PDB entry 8QW2 | X-ray diffraction, 1.87 A resolution | chains A and D of the 6 polymer chains in the assembly

[Chain A (and D)]
Protein: Nucleoside diphosphate kinase 3
From: Homo sapiens
Notes: chain D of this document is another copy of the same molecule, construct and numbering; everything in this record applies to it too
UniProtKB: Q13232 (NDK3_HUMAN); numbering as in UniProt (aligned over 18-169)
Chain sequence (155 residues; numbered 15 to 169; the number before each row is that of its first residue):
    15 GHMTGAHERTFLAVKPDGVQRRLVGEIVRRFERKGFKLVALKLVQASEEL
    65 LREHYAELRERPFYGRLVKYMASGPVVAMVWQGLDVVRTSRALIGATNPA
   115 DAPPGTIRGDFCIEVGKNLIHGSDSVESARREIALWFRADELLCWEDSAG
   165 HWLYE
Disordered / not traced: 15-17
Sequence notes: expression tag (15-17)
Small-molecule neighbours: UDP (uridine-5'-diphosphate): Lys29, Tyr69, Leu72, Arg75, Phe77, Leu81, Arg105, Thr111, Arg122, Val129, Gly130, Asn132, His135
From the paper describing this entry:
  - binding site for UDP: Phe77
  - post-translational modification sites: His135
  - catalytic residues: His135 (proposed by the authors, not directly observed)

[Interface between chain A and chain D]
Contacting residue pairs (58):
  Val33(A) with Trp159(D), hydrophobic
  Gln34(A) with Trp159(D); Glu160(D), hydrogen bond (side chain-backbone); Asp161(D); Ser162(D), hydrogen bond
  Arg36(A) with Glu46(D); Gly49(D); Phe50(D); Trp159(D); Asp161(D), salt bridge; Ala163(D)
  Leu37(A) with Glu46(D), hydrogen bond (backbone-side chain)
  Val38(A) with Glu46(D), hydrogen bond (backbone-side chain)
  Gly39(A) with Gly39(D); Val42(D); Arg43(D); Glu46(D), hydrogen bond (backbone-side chain)
  Glu40(A) with Arg43(D), salt bridge
  Val42(A) with Gly39(D)
  Arg43(A) with Gly39(D); Glu40(D); Arg43(D)
  Glu46(A) with Arg36(D); Leu37(D), hydrogen bond (side chain-backbone); Val38(D), hydrogen bond (side chain-backbone); Gly39(D), hydrogen bond (side chain-backbone)
  Gly49(A) with Arg36(D)
  Phe50(A) with Arg36(D)
  Leu52(A) with Leu57(D)
  Val53(A) with Leu57(D)
  Ala54(A) with Leu57(D)
  Leu55(A) with Leu55(D), hydrophobic; Lys56(D); Leu57(D), hydrogen bond (backbone-backbone); Val91(D), hydrophobic
  Lys56(A) with Leu55(D)
  Leu57(A) with Leu52(D); Val53(D); Ala54(D); Leu55(D), hydrogen bond (backbone-backbone); Leu157(D), hydrophobic
  Val58(A) with Leu157(D)
  Gln59(A) with Leu157(D)
  Pro89(A) with Leu157(D), hydrophobic; Trp159(D)
  Val91(A) with Leu55(D), hydrophobic
  Leu157(A) with Leu57(D), hydrophobic; Val58(D); Gln59(D)
  Trp159(A) with Val33(D), hydrophobic; Gln34(D); Arg36(D); Pro89(D)
  Glu160(A) with Gln34(D), hydrogen bond (backbone-side chain)
  Asp161(A) with Gln34(D); Arg36(D), salt bridge
  Ser162(A) with Gln34(D), hydrogen bond
  Ala163(A) with Arg36(D)
Other interface residues (no listed pair), chain A (30 interface residues in all): Lys51, Leu167
Other interface residues (no listed pair), chain D (30 interface residues in all): Lys51, Leu167

[Summary]
Chain A and chain D each contribute 30 residues to their interface, with 12 hydrogen bonds and 3 salt bridges.
Polar contacts include Arg36(A)-Asp161(D), Glu40(A)-Arg43(D) and Gln34(A)-Glu160(D). Chain A binds UDP. From
the paper: the catalytic residue His135(A); a binding site for UDP at Phe77(A).
Both chains are Nucleoside diphosphate kinase 3 (Homo sapiens). Entry 8QW2 (Human NDPK-C in complex with UDP
and Mg2+) was determined by X-ray diffraction, deposited together with 8QVY, 8QVZ, 8QW0, 8QW1 and 8QW3.
